Entry 6GJ6 (X-ray diffraction, 1.76 A resolution); this record covers chain A.

== Chain A ==
Name: GTPase KRas
Source organism: Homo sapiens
UniProtKB: P01116 (RASK_HUMAN), isoform P01116-2; numbering as in UniProt (aligned over 1-169)
Amino-acid sequence (170 residues; row label = number of the first residue in the row; numbering starts at 0):
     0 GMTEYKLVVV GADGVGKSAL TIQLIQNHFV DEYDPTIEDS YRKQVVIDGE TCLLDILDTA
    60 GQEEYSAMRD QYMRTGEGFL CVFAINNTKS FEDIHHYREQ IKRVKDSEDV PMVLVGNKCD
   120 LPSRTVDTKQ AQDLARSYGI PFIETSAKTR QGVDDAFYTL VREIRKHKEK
Disordered / not traced: 0, 61-64, 168-169
Differences from the reference sequence: expression tag (0); engineered mutation Asp12 (Gly in P01116)
Ion coordination: Mg2+: Ser17, Thr35 (together with GMP-PCP)
Ligand contacts:
  - EZZ ((3S)-3-[2-[(dimethylamino)methyl]-1H-indol-3-yl]-5-oxidanyl-2,3-dihydroisoindol-1-one): Lys5, Leu6, Val7, Glu37, Ser39, Arg41, Asp54, Ile55, Leu56, Met67, Gln70, Tyr71, Thr74, Gly75
  - GMP-PCP (GCP; phosphomethylphosphonic acid guanylate ester): Ala11, Asp12, Gly13, Val14, Gly15, Lys16, Ser17, Ala18, Phe28, Val29, Asp30, Glu31, Tyr32, Asp33, Pro34, Thr35, Thr58, Ala59, Gly60, Asn116, Lys117, Asp119, Leu120, Ser145, Ala146, Lys147
Curated features (UniProtKB/Swiss-Prot):
  - motif: Tyr32 to Tyr40 (Effector region)
  - binding site (GTP): Gly10, Ala11, Gly13 to Ala18, Val29 to Thr35, Ala59, Gly60, Asn116 to Asp119
  - modified residue: Met1 (N-acetylmethionine), Thr2 (N-acetylthreonine), Lys104 (N6-acetyllysine)
  - glycosylation: Thr35 (Microbial infection: O-linked (Glc) threonine)
Reported in the primary citation:
  - binding site for EZZ: Glu37, Asp54, Thr74

== Summary ==
Chain A binds GMP-PCP and compound EZZ. Ser17 and Thr35 form the Mg2+ site. UniProt lists 21 GTP-binding
residues. The paper reports a binding site for EZZ at Glu37, Asp54 and Thr74.
Chain A is GTPase KRas (Homo sapiens); the structure, Crystal structure of kras G12D (gppcp) in complex with
18, was determined by X-ray diffraction together with 6GJ5, 6GJ7 and 6GJ8 from the same study.
